PDB entry 7KR5 | electron microscopy, 3.30 A resolution | chains H and L of the 12 polymer chains in the assembly

# Chain H
Protein: 19B5 Fab heavy chain
Organism: Mus musculus
Notes: antibody fragment or engineered binder
Sequence (244 residues; numbered 1 to 244; the number before each row is that of its first residue):
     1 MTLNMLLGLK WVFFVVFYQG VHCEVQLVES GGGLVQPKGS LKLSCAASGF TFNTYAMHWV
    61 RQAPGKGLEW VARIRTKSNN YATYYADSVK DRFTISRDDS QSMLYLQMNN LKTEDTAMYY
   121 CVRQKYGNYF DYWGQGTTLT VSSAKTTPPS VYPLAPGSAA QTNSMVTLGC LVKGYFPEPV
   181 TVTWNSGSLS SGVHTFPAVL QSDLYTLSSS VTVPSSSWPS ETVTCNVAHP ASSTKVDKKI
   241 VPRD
Disordered / not traced: 1-24, 64-65, 77-79, 146-244
Disulfide bonds: C45-C121

# Chain L
Protein: 19B5 Fab light chain
Organism: Mus musculus
Notes: antibody fragment or engineered binder
Sequence (232 residues; row label = number of the first residue in the row):
     1 MESQTQVFVY MLLWLSGVDG DVVMTQSQKF MSTSVGDRVS VTCKASQNVG INVAWYQQKP
    61 GQSPKALINS ASYRNSGVPD RFTGGGSGTD FTLTINNVQS EDLAEYFCQQ CNSYPLTFGA
   121 GTKLELRRAD AAPTVSIFPP SSEQLTSGGA SVVCFLNNFY PKDINVKWKI DGSERQNGVL
   181 NSWTDQDSKD STYSMSSTLT LTKDEYERHN SYTCEATHKT STSPIVKSFN RN
Disordered / not traced: 1-21, 131-232
Disulfide bonds: C43-C108

# Chain H / chain L interface
Contacting residue pairs (30; chain H residue first):
  H58(H) - Y114(L)
  H58(H) - L116(L)
  Q62(H) - Q58(L)  hydrogen bond
  K66(H) - E105(L)
  K66(H) - F107(L)
  L68(H) - F118(L)
  W70(H) - Y114(L)  hydrophobic
  W70(H) - P115(L)  hydrophobic
  W70(H) - L116(L)
  R73(H) - Y114(L)  hydrogen bond
  Y120(H) - Q58(L)
  Q124(H) - Y114(L)  hydrogen bond
  G127(H) - C111(L)
  N128(H) - Q109(L)
  N128(H) - C111(L)  hydrogen bond (side chain-backbone)
  N128(H) - Y114(L)  hydrogen bond
  N128(H) - L116(L)
  Y129(H) - A54(L)  hydrophobic
  Y129(H) - Y56(L)
  Y129(H) - N69(L)  hydrogen bond
  Y129(H) - C111(L)  hydrophobic
  F130(H) - Y56(L)  hydrogen bond (backbone-side chain)
  F130(H) - A66(L)
  F130(H) - Q109(L)
  F130(H) - L116(L)  hydrophobic
  F130(H) - F118(L)  hydrophobic
  D131(H) - A66(L)
  W133(H) - Y56(L)
  W133(H) - P64(L)
  G134(H) - S63(L)  hydrogen bond (backbone-side chain)
Also at the interface, not in a pair above, chain H (17 interface residues in all): V60, E69
Also at the interface, not in a pair above, chain L (17 interface residues in all): Q62, N112

# Summary
Chain H and chain L each contribute 17 residues to their interface; the contacts include 8 hydrogen bonds.
Among the polar pairs are Q62(H)-Q58(L), R73(H)-Y114(L) and Q124(H)-Y114(L).
Here chain H is 19B5 Fab heavy chain and chain L is 19B5 Fab light chain, both from Mus musculus. Entry 7KR5
(Cryo-EM structure of the CRAC channel Orai in an open conformation; H206A gain-of-function mutation in
complex ...) was determined by electron microscopy.
